PDB entry 6XJ4 | X-ray diffraction, 1.78 A resolution | chains A and B

== Chain A (and B) ==
Molecule: Cysteine hydrolase
Source organism: Herbaspirillum sp. BH-1
Notes: chain B of this document is another copy of the same molecule, construct and numbering; everything in this record applies to it too
Reference sequence: A0A2N6JFX7 (A0A2N6JFX7_9BURK); residues 1-220 here = UniProt positions 1-220
Chain sequence (223 residues; row label = number of the first residue in the row; numbers below 1 keep their minus sign (Gly-2 is residue -2)):
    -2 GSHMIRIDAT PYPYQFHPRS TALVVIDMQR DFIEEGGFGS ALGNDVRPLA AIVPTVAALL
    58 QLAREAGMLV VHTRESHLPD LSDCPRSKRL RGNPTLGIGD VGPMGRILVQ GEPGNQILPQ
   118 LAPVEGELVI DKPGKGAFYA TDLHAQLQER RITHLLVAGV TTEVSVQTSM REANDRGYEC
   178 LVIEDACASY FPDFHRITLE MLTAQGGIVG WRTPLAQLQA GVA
Disordered / not traced: -2 to 0, 220
Sequence notes: expression tag (-2 to 0); engineered mutation Ser162 (Cys in A0A2N6JFX7)
What the authors report for this chain:
  - binding site for dicarbonimidic diamide: Gln202
  - catalytic residues: Asp24, Glu72, Thr158 (proposed by the authors, not directly observed)
  - mutagenesis - F35Y, N41Y, E160D, Y187T, Q202E: decreased catalytic activity
  - mutagenesis - A134S: unchanged catalytic activity on triuret

== Chain A / chain B interface ==
Contacting residue pairs - 75 pairs, chain A then chain B:
  Tyr9(A) with Arg88(B); Gly89(B), hydrogen bond (side chain-backbone)
  Pro82(A) with Gly174(B)
  Ser84(A) with Gly174(B), hydrogen bond (side chain-backbone); Glu176(B)
  Arg88(A) with Tyr9(B); Asn171(B), hydrogen bond; Tyr175(B); Glu176(B), salt bridge; Gly204(B), hydrogen bond (side chain-backbone); Ile205(B); Val206(B), hydrogen bond (side chain-backbone); Gly207(B); Trp208(B)
  Gly89(A) with Tyr9(B), hydrogen bond (backbone-side chain); Gly203(B)
  Asn90(A) with Tyr9(B)
  Gly131(A) with Asp172(B)
  Lys132(A) with Asp172(B), hydrogen bond (backbone-side chain)
  Gly133(A) with Asp172(B), hydrogen bond (backbone-side chain)
  Tyr136(A) with Asp172(B); Arg173(B)
  Glu160(A) with Arg168(B), hydrogen bond (backbone-side chain); Met198(B)
  Val161(A) with Ile205(B), hydrophobic
  Gln164(A) with Gln164(B), hydrogen bond; Arg168(B); Met198(B)
  Thr165(A) with Arg168(B)
  Arg168(A) with Glu160(B), hydrogen bond (side chain-backbone); Gln164(B); Thr165(B)
  Asn171(A) with Arg88(B), hydrogen bond
  Asp172(A) with Gly131(B); Lys132(B), hydrogen bond (side chain-backbone); Gly133(B), hydrogen bond (side chain-backbone); Tyr136(B)
  Arg173(A) with Tyr136(B)
  Gly174(A) with Pro82(B); Ser84(B), hydrogen bond (backbone-side chain)
  Tyr175(A) with Arg88(B)
  Glu176(A) with Ser84(B); Arg88(B), salt bridge
  Tyr187(A) with Gln202(B)
  Phe188(A) with Gln202(B)
  Asp190(A) with Ile194(B)
  Phe191(A) with Ile194(B), hydrophobic; Glu197(B); Met198(B), hydrophobic; Ala201(B), hydrophobic
  Ile194(A) with Phe191(B), hydrophobic; Ile194(B), hydrophobic; Met198(B), hydrophobic
  Thr195(A) with Met198(B)
  Met198(A) with Glu160(B); Gln164(B); Phe191(B), hydrophobic; Ile194(B), hydrophobic; Thr195(B); Met198(B), hydrophobic
  Ala201(A) with Phe191(B), hydrophobic
  Gln202(A) with Leu39(B); Asn41(B), hydrogen bond; Glu160(B); Val161(B); Phe188(B)
  Gly203(A) with Arg88(B); Gly89(B)
  Gly204(A) with Arg88(B), hydrogen bond (backbone-side chain)
  Ile205(A) with Leu39(B), hydrophobic; Arg88(B), hydrogen bond (backbone-side chain); Lys132(B)
  Val206(A) with Arg88(B), hydrogen bond (backbone-side chain)
  Gly207(A) with Arg88(B)
  Trp208(A) with Arg88(B)
Other interface residues (no listed pair), chain A (39 interface residues in all): Asn41, Leu87, Glu197
Other interface residues (no listed pair), chain B (39 interface residues in all): Leu87, Tyr187, Asp190

== Overview ==
Chain A and chain B each contribute 39 residues to their interface; the contacts include 19 hydrogen bonds and
2 salt bridges. Polar contacts include Arg88(A)-Glu176(B), Tyr9(A)-Gly89(B) and Ser84(A)-Gly174(B). From the
paper: catalytic residues Asp24(A), Glu72(A) and Thr158(A); F35Y, N41Y and E160D of chain A, among others,
reduce catalytic activity; 6 substitutions were tested in all.
Chain A and chain B are both Cysteine hydrolase (Herbaspirillum sp. BH-1); the structure, Triuret Hydrolase
(TrtA) from Herbaspirillum sp. BH-1 C162S bound with biuret, was determined by X-ray diffraction together with
6XIX and 6XJE from the same study.
